4TSA - chains H and L of the 3 polymer chains in the assembly; structure by X-ray diffraction, 2.27 A resolution.

Chain H:
Protein: FAb Heavy Chain
From: Homo sapiens
Notes: antibody fragment or engineered binder
Amino-acid sequence (222 residues; row label = number of the first residue in the row; a row labelled like 82A-82C holds insertion residues (82A, then the next letters in order)):
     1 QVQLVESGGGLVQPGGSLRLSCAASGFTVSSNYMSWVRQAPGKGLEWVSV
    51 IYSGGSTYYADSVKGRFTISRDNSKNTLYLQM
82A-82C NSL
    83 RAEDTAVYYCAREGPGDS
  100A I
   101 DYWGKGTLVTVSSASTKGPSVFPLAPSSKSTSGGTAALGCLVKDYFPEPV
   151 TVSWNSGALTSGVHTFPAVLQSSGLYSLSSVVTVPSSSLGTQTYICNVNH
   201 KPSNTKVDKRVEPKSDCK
Unresolved in the structure: 127-134, 213-218
Cystine bridges: Cys22-Cys92, Cys140-Cys196

Chain L:
Protein: FAb Light Chain
From: Homo sapiens
Notes: antibody fragment or engineered binder
Amino-acid sequence (217 residues; row label = number of the first residue in the row; note: 2 numbers in that range are skipped by the numbering (no residue carries them; nothing is unmodelled there); a row labelled like 27A-27C holds insertion residues (27A, then the next letters in order)):
     1 QSVLTQPPS
    11 VSGAPGQRVSISCTGRS
27A-27C SNI
    28 GAGYDVHWYQQLPGKAPKLLIYGNTNRPSGVPVRFSGSKSGTSASLAITG
    78 LQAEDEADYYCQSYDSSL
95A-95B SG
    96 SVFGGGTKLTVL
  107A G
   108 QPKAAPSVTLFPPSSEELQANKATLVCLISDFYPGAVTVAWKADSSPVKA
   158 GVETTTPSKQSNN
   172 KYAASSYLSLTPEQWKSHRSYSCQVTHEGSTVEKTVAPTECS
Unresolved in the structure: 1-2, 190, 209, 211-213
Cystine bridges: Cys23-Cys88, Cys134-Cys194

Interface between chain H and chain L:
Contacting residue pairs (69; chain H residue first):
  Val37(H) with Phe98(L), hydrophobic
  Gln39(H) with Gln38(L), hydrogen bond; Tyr87(L), hydrogen bond
  Lys43(H) with Tyr87(L)
  Gly44(H) with Tyr87(L)
  Leu45(H) with Pro44(L), hydrophobic; Tyr87(L), hydrophobic; Phe98(L)
  Trp47(H) with Gly95B(L); Ser96(L); Phe98(L)
  Tyr58(H) with Ser95A(L)
  Asp61(H) with Leu95(L)
  Tyr91(H) with Gln38(L); Ala43(L), hydrophobic
  Pro97(H) with His34(L)
  Gly98(H) with His34(L), hydrogen bond (backbone-side chain)
  Asp99(H) with Gln89(L), hydrogen bond; Tyr91(L); Ser96(L), hydrogen bond
  Ser100(H) with His34(L); Tyr36(L); Leu46(L); Gln89(L)
  Ile100A(H) with Tyr36(L), hydrogen bond (backbone-side chain); Leu46(L); Phe98(L), hydrophobic
  Trp103(H) with Tyr36(L), hydrophobic; Pro44(L), hydrogen bond (side chain-backbone)
  Gly104(H) with Ala43(L)
  Val121(H) with Glu123(L)
  Phe122(H) with Ser121(L); Glu123(L); Glu124(L)
  Pro123(H) with Ser121(L); Glu123(L)
  Leu124(H) with Phe118(L), hydrophobic
  Ala125(H) with Phe118(L)
  Ala137(H) with Thr116(L); Phe118(L)
  Leu138(H) with Phe118(L), hydrophobic
  Leu141(H) with Val133(L), hydrophobic; Tyr178(L), hydrophobic
  Lys143(H) with Glu124(L), salt bridge; Lys129(L); Thr131(L)
  His164(H) with Ser137(L); Gln167(L); Ala174(L)
  Phe166(H) with Leu135(L), hydrophobic; Ile136(L); Ala175(L)
  Pro167(H) with Thr162(L); Ser165(L); Ser176(L)
  Ala168(H) with Thr162(L)
  Val169(H) with Glu160(L); Thr162(L); Tyr178(L), hydrophobic
  Gln171(H) with Glu160(L)
  Ser172(H) with Glu160(L), hydrogen bond
  Ser177(H) with Tyr178(L)
  Leu178(H) with Tyr178(L)
  Ser179(H) with Val133(L); Leu135(L); Tyr178(L), hydrogen bond
  Val181(H) with Phe118(L), hydrophobic; Leu135(L), hydrophobic
  Lys209(H) with Glu123(L), salt bridge
Other interface residues (no listed pair), chain H (42 interface residues in all): Glu46, Tyr59, Glu95, Gly139, Leu170
Other interface residues (no listed pair), chain L (39 interface residues in all): Lys42, Lys45, Tyr49, Ser90, Gly100, Thr161

Overview:
42 residues of chain H face 39 of chain L across their interface, with 9 hydrogen bonds and 2 salt bridges.
Polar pairs include Lys143(H)-Glu124(L), Lys209(H)-Glu123(L) and Gln39(H)-Gln38(L).
Chain H is FAb Heavy Chain and chain L is FAb Light Chain, both from Homo sapiens; the structure, Structure of
a lysozyme FAb complex, was determined by X-ray diffraction.
